PDB entry 7Z2E | electron microscopy, 3.45 A resolution | chains A and E of the 3 polymer chains in the assembly

# Chain A
Protein: Reverse transcriptase/ribonuclease H
Source organism: Human immunodeficiency virus type 1 BH10
Notes: EC 2.7.7.49, 2.7.7.7, 3.1.26.13, 3.1.13.2
UniProt: P03366 (POL_HV1B1); residues 1-554 here correspond to UniProt positions 600-1153 (UniProt number = residue number + 599)
Amino-acid sequence (556 residues; each row starts with the number of its first residue; numbers below 1 keep their minus sign (Met-1 is residue -1)):
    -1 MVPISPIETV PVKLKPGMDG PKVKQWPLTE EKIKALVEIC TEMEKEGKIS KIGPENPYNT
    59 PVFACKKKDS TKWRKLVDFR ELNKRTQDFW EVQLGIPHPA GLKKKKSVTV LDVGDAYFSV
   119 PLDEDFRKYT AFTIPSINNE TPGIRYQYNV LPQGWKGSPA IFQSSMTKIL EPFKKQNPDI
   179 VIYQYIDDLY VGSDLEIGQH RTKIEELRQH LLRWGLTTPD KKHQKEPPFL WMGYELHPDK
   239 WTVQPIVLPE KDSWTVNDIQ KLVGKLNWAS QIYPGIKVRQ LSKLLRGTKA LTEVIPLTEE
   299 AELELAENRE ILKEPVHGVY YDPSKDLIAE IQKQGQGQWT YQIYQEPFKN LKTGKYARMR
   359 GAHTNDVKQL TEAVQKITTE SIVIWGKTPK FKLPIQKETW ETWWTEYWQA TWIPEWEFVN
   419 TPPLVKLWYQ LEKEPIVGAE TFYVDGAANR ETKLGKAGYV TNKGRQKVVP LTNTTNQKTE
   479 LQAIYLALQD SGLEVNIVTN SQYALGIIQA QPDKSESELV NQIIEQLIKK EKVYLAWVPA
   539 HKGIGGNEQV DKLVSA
Unresolved in the structure: -1, 21-25, 60-69, 134-140
Construct notes: initiating methionine (-1); expression tag (0); conflict Cys63 (Ile662 in P03366), Ser280 (Cys879 in P03366), Asn498 (Asp1097 in P03366); engineered mutation Ile184 (Met783 in P03366)
Residues lining bound ligands: Rilpivirine (T27; 4-{[4-({4-[(E)-2-cyanoethenyl]-2,6-dimethylphenyl}amino)pyrimidin-2-yl]amino}benzonitrile): Pro95, Leu100, Lys101, Lys103, Val106, Val179, Tyr181, Tyr188, Gly190, Phe227, Trp229, Leu234, His235, Pro236, Tyr318
Swiss-Prot annotation at these positions:
  - region: Phe227 to His235 (RT 'primer grip')
  - motif: Trp398 to Trp414 (Tryptophan repeat motif)
  - binding site (Mg(2+)): Asp110, Asp185, Asp186, Asp443, Glu478, Asp549
  - site: Trp401 (Essential for RT p66/p51 heterodimerization), Trp414 (Essential for RT p66/p51 heterodimerization), Phe440, Tyr441 (Cleavage)
From the paper describing this entry:
  - binding site for the 38-nt DNA strand (chain E): Ile184

# Chain E
Molecule: 38-nt DNA strand
Sequence (38 nucleotides; each row starts with the number of its first residue; numbers below 1 keep their minus sign (DT-4 is residue -4)):
    -4 TAATACCCCC CCTTCGGTGC TTTGCACCGA AGGGGGGG
Unresolved in the structure: -4 to -3
Modified residues: OMC (o2'-methylycytidine-5'-monophosphate) at position 2; OMC (o2'-methylycytidine-5'-monophosphate) at position 4

# How chain A and chain E interact
Residue-residue contacts - 51 pairs, chain A then chain E:
  Leu92(A) - DC3(E)  phosphate contact
  Leu92(A) - OMC_4(E)  phosphate contact
  Ile94(A) - DC3(E)  base contact
  Ile94(A) - DG31(E)  base contact
  Tyr183(A) - DG32(E)  hydrogen bond to the phosphate
  Tyr183(A) - DG33(E)  hydrogen bond to the phosphate
  Ile184(A) - DG33(E)  phosphate contact
  Met230(A) - DG31(E)  sugar contact
  Met230(A) - DG32(E)  sugar contact
  Gly231(A) - DG31(E)  hydrogen bond to the phosphate
  Gly231(A) - DG32(E)  hydrogen bond to the phosphate
  Gln242(A) - DG32(E)  phosphate contact
  Asn255(A) - DG29(E)  phosphate contact
  Gln258(A) - DG28(E)  sugar contact
  Gln258(A) - DG29(E)  sugar contact
  Lys259(A) - DG29(E)  phosphate contact
  Lys259(A) - DG30(E)  salt bridge to the phosphate
  Gly262(A) - DG30(E)  sugar contact
  Lys263(A) - DG30(E)  phosphate contact
  Lys263(A) - DG31(E)  salt bridge to the phosphate
  Asn265(A) - DC6(E)  sugar contact
  Trp266(A) - DG31(E)  sugar contact
  Val276(A) - DC7(E)  phosphate contact
  Arg277(A) - DT8(E)  salt bridge to the phosphate
  Ser280(A) - DC7(E)  phosphate contact
  Ser280(A) - DT8(E)  hydrogen bond to the phosphate
  Lys281(A) - DT8(E)  phosphate contact
  Arg284(A) - DT8(E)  salt bridge to the phosphate
  Arg284(A) - DT9(E)  phosphate contact
  Gly285(A) - DT9(E)  phosphate contact
  Lys287(A) - DT9(E)  sugar contact
  Lys353(A) - DC6(E)  hydrogen bond to the phosphate
  Lys353(A) - DC7(E)  salt bridge to the phosphate
  Ala355(A) - DC7(E)  phosphate contact
  Gly359(A) - DC22(E)  phosphate contact
  Ala360(A) - DA21(E)  phosphate contact
  Ala360(A) - DC22(E)  hydrogen bond to the phosphate
  His361(A) - DA21(E)  salt bridge to the phosphate
  Lys374(A) - DC6(E)  salt bridge to the phosphate
  Arg448(A) - DT18(E)  salt bridge to the phosphate
  Arg448(A) - DG19(E)  salt bridge to the phosphate
  Thr473(A) - DG19(E)  phosphate contact
  Thr473(A) - DC20(E)  hydrogen bond to the phosphate
  Gln475(A) - DT18(E)  hydrogen bond to the phosphate
  Gln475(A) - DG19(E)  phosphate contact
  Gln475(A) - DC20(E)  sugar contact
  Lys476(A) - DC20(E)  phosphate contact
  Gln500(A) - DT16(E)  phosphate contact
  Tyr501(A) - DT16(E)  base contact
  Tyr501(A) - DC20(E)  hydrogen bond to the phosphate
  Tyr501(A) - DA21(E)  hydrogen bond to the phosphate
Interface residues without a listed pair, chain A (34 interface residues in all): Arg356

# Overview
34 residues of chain A and 18 residues of chain E are in contact, with 11 hydrogen bonds and 9 salt bridges.
Polar pairs include Tyr183(A)-DG32(E), Tyr183(A)-DG33(E) and Gly231(A)-DG31(E). Bound to chain A: Rilpivirine.
From the paper: a binding site for the 38-nt DNA strand (chain E) at Ile184(A).
Here chain A is Reverse transcriptase/ribonuclease H (Human immunodeficiency virus type 1 BH10) and chain E is
a 38-nt DNA strand. Entry 7Z2E (Cryo-EM structure of NNRTI resistant M184I/E138K mutant HIV-1 reverse
transcriptase with a DNA aptamer in complex ...) was determined by electron microscopy together with 7Z24,
7Z29, 7Z2D, 7Z2G and 7Z2H from the same study.
